9IMV - chains D and Q of the 24 polymer chains in the assembly; structure by electron microscopy, 4.00 A resolution.

== Chain D ==
Molecule: Portal protein pb7
Source organism: Escherichia phage T5
Reference sequence: Q6QGD5 (PORTL_BPT5); residues 1-403 here = UniProt positions 1-403
Chain sequence (403 residues; row label = number of the first residue in the row):
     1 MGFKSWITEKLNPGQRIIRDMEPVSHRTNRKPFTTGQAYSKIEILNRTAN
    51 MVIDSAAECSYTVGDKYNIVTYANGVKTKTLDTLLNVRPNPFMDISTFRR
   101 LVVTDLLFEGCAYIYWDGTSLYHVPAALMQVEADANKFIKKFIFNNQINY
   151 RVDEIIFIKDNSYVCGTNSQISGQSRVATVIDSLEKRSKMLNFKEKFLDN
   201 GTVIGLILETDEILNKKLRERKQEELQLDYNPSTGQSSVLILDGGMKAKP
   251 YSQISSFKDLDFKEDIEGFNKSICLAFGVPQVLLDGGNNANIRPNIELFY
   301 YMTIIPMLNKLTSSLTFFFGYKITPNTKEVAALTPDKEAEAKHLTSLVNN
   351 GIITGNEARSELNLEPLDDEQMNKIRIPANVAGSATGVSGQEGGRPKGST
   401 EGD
Unresolved in the structure: 1-10, 381-403
Curated features (UniProtKB/Swiss-Prot):
  - site: Lys10, Leu11 (Cleavage)

== Chain Q ==
Molecule: Head completion protein
Source organism: Escherichia phage T5
Reference sequence: Q6QGD9 (HCP_BPT5); numbering as in UniProt (aligned over 1-170)
Chain sequence (170 residues; each row starts with the number of its first residue):
     1 MQIITAEDYRLYGGLKRPELESGVEVMITAANALITSLLGMDDADAVDQL
    51 ITTKPTRKKYFLSSPSATSVTKMTINDKEIDPEQYKLYSDGVILLKFNPP
   101 EGYMDVEYTQGGFNPMPEDLKLAACMLVDHWHKQDYRQARTIGGETVTFN
   151 NTKSGIPEHIRTIIEVYRRV

== How chain D and chain Q interact ==
Pairs across the interface - 9 pairs, chain D then chain Q:
  Asp211(D) with Ser154(Q)
  Glu212(D) with Ser154(Q)
  Ile213(D) with Leu38(Q), hydrophobic; Arg161(Q); Arg168(Q)
  Lys216(D) with Ser63(Q), hydrogen bond (side chain-backbone)
  Lys217(D) with Gly40(Q); Asp42(Q), salt bridge; Ser63(Q), hydrogen bond

== In short ==
Chain D and chain Q form an interface of 5 and 7 residues respectively, with 2 hydrogen bonds and 1 salt
bridge. Among the polar pairs are Lys217(D)-Asp42(Q), Lys216(D)-Ser63(Q) and Lys217(D)-Ser63(Q).
Here chain D is Portal protein pb7 and chain Q is Head completion protein, both from Escherichia phage T5.
Entry 9IMV (Structure of the urea-treated empty bacteriophage T5 portal complex) was determined by electron
microscopy, deposited together with 8ZVI, 9ILP and 9IOZ.
